Entry 8WY0 (electron microscopy, 3.80 A resolution); this record covers chains g and n of the 8 polymer chains in the assembly.

[Chain g]
Molecule: T-cell surface glycoprotein CD3 gamma chain
From: Homo sapiens
UniProt: P09693 (CD3G_HUMAN); residues 1-182 here = UniProt positions 1-182
Chain sequence (182 residues; numbered 1 to 182; the number before each row is that of its first residue):
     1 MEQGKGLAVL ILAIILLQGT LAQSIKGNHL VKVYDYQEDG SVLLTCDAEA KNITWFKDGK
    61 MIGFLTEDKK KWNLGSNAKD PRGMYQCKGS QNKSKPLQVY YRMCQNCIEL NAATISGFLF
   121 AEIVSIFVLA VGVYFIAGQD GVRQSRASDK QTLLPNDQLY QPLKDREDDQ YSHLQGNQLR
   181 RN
Disordered / not traced: 1-25, 139-182
Disulfides: Cys46-Cys87, Cys104-Cys107
Curated features (UniProtKB/Swiss-Prot):
  - motif: Leu153, Leu154 (Di-leucine motif)
  - modified residue (Phosphoserine): Ser145, Ser148
  - glycosylation (N-linked (GlcNAc...) asparagine): Asn52, Asn92
  - mutagenesis: Leu153 (L153A: Abolishes lysosomal targeting; L153I: Diminished but persistent lysosomal targeting), Leu154 (L154A: Abolishes lysosomal targeting; L154A: Diminished but persistent lysosomal targeting; L154I: No effect), Tyr160 (Y160A: Abolishes lysosomal targeting), Leu163 (L163A: Abolishes lysosomal targeting)

[Chain n]
Molecule: Signal peptide, flag tag, T cell receptor gamma variable 9, T cell receptor gamma constant 1
From: Homo sapiens
UniProt: chimeric construct of Q99603, P0CF51: residues 21-122 from Q99603 (TRGV9_HUMAN) positions 20-121 (UniProt number = residue number - 1); residues 144-316 from P0CF51 positions 1-173 (UniProt number = residue number - 143)
Chain sequence (332 residues; each row starts with the number of its first residue; numbers below 1 keep their minus sign (Met-15 is residue -15)):
   -15 MDMRVPAQLL GLLLLWLSGA RCMDYKDDDD KGGSETGAGH LEQPQISSTK TLSKTARLEC
    45 VVSGITISAT SVYWYRERPG EVIQFLVSIS YDGTVRKESG IPSGKFEVDR IPETSTSTLT
   105 IHNVEKQDIA TYYCALWEAQ QELGKKIKVF GPGTKLIITD KQLDADVSPK PTIFLPSIAE
   165 TKLQKAGTYL CLLEKFFPDV IKIHWQEKKS NTILGSQEGN TMKTNDTYMK FSWLTVPEKS
   225 LDKEHRCIVR HENNKNGVDQ EIIFPPIKTD VITMDPKDNC SKDANDTLLL QLTNTSAYYM
   285 YLLLLLKSVV YFAIITCCLL RRTAFCCNGE KS
Disordered / not traced: -15 to 270, 308-316
Construct notes: linker (123-143)
Curated features (UniProtKB/Swiss-Prot):
  - glycosylation (N-linked (GlcNAc...) asparagine): Asn209, Asn263, Asn269, Asn278
What the authors report for this chain:
  - binding site for cholesterol: Tyr295

[Chain g / chain n interface]
Pairs across the interface (15):
  Gln105(g) with Gln275(n)
  Cys107(g) with Gln275(n); Leu276(n); Thr279(n)
  Ile108(g) with Thr279(n); Ser280(n); Tyr283(n), hydrophobic
  Glu109(g) with Leu276(n)
  Thr114(g) with Ser280(n)
  Ala121(g) with Met284(n), hydrophobic
  Glu122(g) with Lys291(n), salt bridge
  Ser125(g) with Leu288(n); Lys291(n)
  Leu129(g) with Tyr295(n), hydrophobic
  Val133(g) with Tyr295(n), hydrophobic
Also at the interface, not in a pair above, chain g (15 interface residues in all): Asn106, Gly117, Phe118, Ile126, Gly132
Also at the interface, not in a pair above, chain n (10 interface residues in all): Leu287

[In short]
Chain g and chain n form an interface of 15 and 10 residues respectively; the contacts include 1 salt bridge.
The salt-bridged pair is Glu122(g)-Lys291(n). UniProt lists 4 mutagenesis sites on chain g. From the paper: a
binding site for cholesterol at Tyr295(n).
Chain g is T-cell surface glycoprotein CD3 gamma chain and chain n is Signal peptide, flag tag, T cell
receptor gamma variable 9, T cell receptor gamma constant 1, both from Homo sapiens; the structure, T cell
receptor delta 2 gamma 9 with F283A, F290A, and F291A, was determined by electron microscopy (same publication
as 8JBV, 8JC0, 8JCB, 8WXE, 8WYI and 8YC0).
